2YWZ - chain A; structure by X-ray diffraction, 2.21 A resolution.

== Chain A ==
Name: new antigen receptor variable domain
Source organism: Orectolobus maculatus
UniProt: A9CBG5 (A9CBG5_9CHON); residues 1-111 here = UniProt positions 1-111
Sequence (111 residues; each row starts with the number of its first residue):
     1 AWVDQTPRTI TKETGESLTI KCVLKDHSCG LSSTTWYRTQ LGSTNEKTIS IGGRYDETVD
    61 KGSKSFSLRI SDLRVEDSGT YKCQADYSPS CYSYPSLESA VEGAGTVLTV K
Cystine bridges: Cys-22/Cys-83, Cys-29/Cys-91

== Overview ==
Chain A is new antigen receptor variable domain (Orectolobus maculatus); the structure, Structure of new
antigen receptor variable domain from sharks, was determined by X-ray diffraction together with 2YWY from the
same study.
